6JNL - chains A and D of the 3 polymer chains in the assembly; structure by X-ray diffraction, 2.15 A resolution.

== Chain A ==
Protein: Lysine-specific demethylase REF6
Organism: Arabidopsis thaliana
Notes: EC 1.14.11.-
UniProt: Q9STM3 (REF6_ARATH); residues 1260-1360 here = UniProt positions 1260-1360
Amino-acid sequence (101 residues; row label = number of the first residue in the row):
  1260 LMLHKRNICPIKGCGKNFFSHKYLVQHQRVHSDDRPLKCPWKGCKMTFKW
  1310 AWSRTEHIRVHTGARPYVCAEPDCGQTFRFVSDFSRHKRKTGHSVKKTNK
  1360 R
Unresolved in the structure: 1260-1264, 1354-1360
Swiss-Prot annotation at these positions:
  - zinc finger: Asn1266 to His1290 (C2H2-type 2), Leu1296 to His1320 (C2H2-type 3), Tyr1326 to His1352 (C2H2-type 4)
  - binding site (Zn(2+)): His1263, Cys1268, Cys1273, His1280, His1286, His1290, Cys1298, Cys1303, His1316, His1320, Cys1328, Cys1333, His1346, His1352
Ion coordination: Zn2+ site 1: Cys1268, Cys1273, His1286, His1290; Zn2+ site 2: Cys1298, Cys1303, His1316, His1320; Mg2+: Cys1298, Trp1300, Cys1303; Zn2+ site 3: Cys1328, Cys1333, His1346, His1352
What the authors report for this chain:
  - binding site for the 11-nt DNA strand: Trp1311 (proposed by the authors, not directly observed)

== Chain D ==
Molecule: 12-nt DNA strand
Sequence (12 nucleotides; each row starts with the number of its first residue):
     1 TTCTCTGTTTTG

== Chain A / chain D interface ==
Residue-residue contacts - 27 pairs, chain A then chain D:
  Lys1275(A) - DG7(D)  phosphate contact
  Phe1277(A) - DG7(D)  phosphate contact
  Phe1277(A) - DT8(D)  phosphate contact
  Phe1278(A) - DT8(D)  hydrogen bond to the phosphate
  Phe1278(A) - DT9(D)  base contact
  Tyr1282(A) - DT6(D)  hydrogen bond to the phosphate
  Tyr1282(A) - DG7(D)  hydrogen bond to the phosphate
  Tyr1282(A) - DT8(D)  base contact
  His1286(A) - DG7(D)  salt bridge to the phosphate
  Val1289(A) - DT6(D)  phosphate contact
  Arg1294(A) - DC5(D)  salt bridge to the phosphate
  Phe1307(A) - DC5(D)  phosphate contact
  Trp1309(A) - DC5(D)  sugar contact
  Trp1309(A) - DT6(D)  hydrogen bond to the phosphate
  Trp1311(A) - DT6(D)  base contact
  Ser1312(A) - DT4(D)  sugar contact
  Ser1312(A) - DC5(D)  hydrogen bond to the phosphate
  Ser1312(A) - DT6(D)  base contact
  Glu1315(A) - DT4(D)  base contact
  His1316(A) - DT4(D)  salt bridge to the phosphate
  Val1319(A) - DC3(D)  phosphate contact
  Val1319(A) - DT4(D)  phosphate contact
  Arg1338(A) - DC3(D)  salt bridge to the phosphate
  Phe1339(A) - DC3(D)  phosphate contact
  Phe1339(A) - DT4(D)  base contact
  Ser1341(A) - DT4(D)  base contact
  Asp1342(A) - DC3(D)  hydrogen bond to the base
Interface residues without a listed pair, chain A (20 interface residues in all): Asn1276, Arg1345
Interface residues without a listed pair, chain D (8 interface residues in all): DT2

== Overview ==
20 residues of chain A face 8 of chain D across their interface, with 6 hydrogen bonds and 4 salt bridges.
Polar pairs include Asp1342(A)-DC3(D), Phe1278(A)-DT8(D) and Tyr1282(A)-DT6(D). From UniProt: 14 Zn2+-binding
residues on chain A. From the paper: a binding site for the 11-nt DNA strand at Trp1311(A).
Chain A is Lysine-specific demethylase REF6 (Arabidopsis thaliana) and chain D is a 12-nt DNA strand; the
structure, REF6 ZnF2-4-NAC004 complex, was determined by X-ray diffraction (same publication as 6JNM and
6JNN).
